Entry 9J36 (electron microscopy, 2.50 A resolution); this record covers chains A and B of the 4 polymer chains in the assembly.

== Chain A (and B) ==
Molecule: Probable cyclic nucleotide-gated ion channel 5
From: Arabidopsis thaliana
Notes: chain B of this document is another copy of the same molecule, construct and numbering; everything in this record applies to it too
Reference sequence: Q8RWS9 (CNGC5_ARATH); numbering as in UniProt (aligned over 1-717)
Chain sequence (726 residues; row label = number of the first residue in the row; numbers below 1 keep their minus sign (Met-8 is residue -8)):
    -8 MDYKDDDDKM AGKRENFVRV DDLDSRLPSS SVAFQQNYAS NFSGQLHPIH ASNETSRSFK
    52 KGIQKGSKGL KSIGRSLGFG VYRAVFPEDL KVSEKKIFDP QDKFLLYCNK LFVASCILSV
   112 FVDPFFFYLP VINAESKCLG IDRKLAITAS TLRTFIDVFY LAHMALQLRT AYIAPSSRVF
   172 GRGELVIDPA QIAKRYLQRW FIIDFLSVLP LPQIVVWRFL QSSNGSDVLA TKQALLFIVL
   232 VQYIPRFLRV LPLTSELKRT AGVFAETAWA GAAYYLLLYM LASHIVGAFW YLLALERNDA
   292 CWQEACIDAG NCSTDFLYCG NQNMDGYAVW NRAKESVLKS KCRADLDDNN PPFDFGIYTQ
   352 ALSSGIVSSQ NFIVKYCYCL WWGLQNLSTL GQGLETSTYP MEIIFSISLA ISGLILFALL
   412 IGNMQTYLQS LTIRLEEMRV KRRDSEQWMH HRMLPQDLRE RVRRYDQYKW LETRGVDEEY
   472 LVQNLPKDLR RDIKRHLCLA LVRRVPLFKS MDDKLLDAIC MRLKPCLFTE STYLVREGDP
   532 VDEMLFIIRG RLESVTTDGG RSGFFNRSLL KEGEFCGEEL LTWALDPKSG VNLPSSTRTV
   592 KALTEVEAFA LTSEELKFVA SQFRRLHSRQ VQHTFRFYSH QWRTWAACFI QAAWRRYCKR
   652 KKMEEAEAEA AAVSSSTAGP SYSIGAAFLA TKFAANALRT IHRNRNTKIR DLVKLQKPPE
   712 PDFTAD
Disordered / not traced: -8 to 85, 549-554, 615-717
Sequence notes: initiating methionine (-8); expression tag (-7 to 0)
Curated features (UniProtKB/Swiss-Prot):
  - region: Phe614 to Tyr629 (Calmodulin-binding)
  - binding site (a nucleoside 3',5'-cyclic phosphate): Leu498 to Phe628
Cystine bridges: Cys129-Cys310, Cys292-Cys333, Cys297-Cys303

== Interface between chain A and chain B ==
Contacting residue pairs - 112 pairs, chain A then chain B:
  Leu267(A) with Ile402(B), hydrophobic; Ile406(B), hydrophobic
  Tyr270(A) with Leu405(B)
  Met271(A) with Ile398(B), hydrophobic; Ile402(B), hydrophobic
  Leu337(A) with Asn340(B)
  Asp338(A) with Asn340(B)
  Ser355(A) with Thr389(B)
  Val365(A) with Thr389(B); Pro391(B), hydrophobic
  Cys368(A) with Ile394(B)
  Tyr369(A) with Thr387(B); Ser388(B); Thr389(B); Ile394(B)
  Leu371(A) with Ile398(B), hydrophobic
  Trp372(A) with Gly382(B); Leu385(B), hydrophobic; Thr387(B); Ile394(B), hydrophobic; Ser397(B); Ile398(B), hydrophobic; Ala401(B), hydrophobic
  Leu375(A) with Ile398(B), hydrophobic; Ala401(B), hydrophobic
  Gln376(A) with Gly382(B), hydrogen bond (side chain-backbone); Gln383(B), hydrogen bond (side chain-backbone); Leu385(B), hydrogen bond (side chain-backbone)
  Ser379(A) with Leu381(B); Leu405(B)
  Thr380(A) with Thr380(B); Gln383(B)
  Gln383(A) with Gln383(B)
  Gly384(A) with Gln383(B)
  Phe408(A) with Leu405(B), hydrophobic; Phe408(B), hydrophobic
  Leu411(A) with Leu405(B), hydrophobic
  Ile412(A) with Ala409(B), hydrophobic; Ile412(B), hydrophobic
  Met415(A) with Ala409(B), hydrophobic
  Gln416(A) with Gly413(B); Gln416(B); Thr417(B), hydrogen bond
  Leu419(A) with Leu410(B), hydrophobic; Asn414(B)
  Gln420(A) with Gln420(B), hydrogen bond
  Leu422(A) with Arg250(B)
  Thr423(A) with Lys249(B); Arg250(B); Thr417(B)
  Leu426(A) with Lys249(B); Arg250(B); Ala252(B)
  Glu427(A) with Ser421(B), hydrogen bond
  Arg430(A) with Phe255(B); Ala256(B)
  Val431(A) with Ser421(B); Ile424(B), hydrophobic; Arg425(B)
  Arg433(A) with Glu257(B)
  Arg434(A) with Glu257(B); Ser421(B), hydrogen bond; Leu422(B)
  Asp435(A) with Arg425(B), salt bridge; Val467(B); Leu472(B)
  Ser436(A) with Leu472(B)
  Gln438(A) with Arg465(B)
  Trp439(A) with Glu469(B), hydrogen bond; Leu472(B), hydrophobic; Val473(B), hydrophobic; Ile484(B), hydrophobic
  His442(A) with Glu463(B); Glu598(B), salt bridge
  Arg443(A) with Glu469(B), salt bridge; Leu488(B); Pro516(B); Glu598(B), salt bridge
  Met444(A) with His487(B)
  Leu445(A) with Ile484(B), hydrophobic
  Pro446(A) with His487(B)
  Leu449(A) with Leu480(B), hydrophobic; Asp483(B)
  Arg452(A) with Asp479(B), salt bridge; Leu480(B); Asp483(B), salt bridge
  Val453(A) with Leu480(B), hydrophobic; Ile484(B), hydrophobic
  Tyr456(A) with Asn475(B); Pro477(B), hydrophobic
  Trp461(A) with Ala252(B), hydrogen bond (side chain-backbone)
  Arg465(A) with Thr251(B); Ala252(B)
  His487(A) with Ser167(B); Ser168(B)
  Leu488(A) with Arg173(B), hydrogen bond (backbone-side chain)
  Ala491(A) with Ser168(B); Phe171(B)
  Leu492(A) with Phe171(B), hydrophobic
  Thr523(A) with Asp479(B)
  Tyr524(A) with Asp479(B)
  Gly529(A) with Lys505(B), hydrogen bond (backbone-side chain)
  Asp530(A) with Arg482(B), salt bridge; Lys505(B)
  Pro531(A) with Lys505(B)
  Asp533(A) with Lys478(B)
  Ile538(A) with Phe171(B)
  Ile539(A) with Phe171(B); Gly172(B); Arg173(B)
  Gly564(A) with Phe171(B)
  Phe600(A) with Arg173(B)
Interface residues without a listed pair, chain A (66 interface residues in all): Ile357, Ile364, Arg495, Arg527, Glu563
Interface residues without a listed pair, chain B (64 interface residues in all): Tyr266, Leu476, Phe600

== Summary ==
Chain A and chain B form an interface of 66 and 64 residues respectively, with 11 hydrogen bonds and 7 salt
bridges. Polar pairs include Asp435(A)-Arg425(B), His442(A)-Glu598(B) and Arg443(A)-Glu469(B). UniProt lists 3
nucleoside 3',5'-cyclic phosphate-binding residues on chain A.
Chain A and chain B are both Probable cyclic nucleotide-gated ion channel 5 (Arabidopsis thaliana); the
structure, Cryo-EM structure of Arabidopsis CNGC5, was determined by electron microscopy together with 9J34
and 9J35 from the same study.
